Entry 4H26 (X-ray diffraction, 2.50 A resolution); this record covers chains B and C of the 3 polymer chains in the assembly.

[Chain B]
Protein: MHC class II antigen
Organism: Homo sapiens
UniProt: B8YAC7 (B8YAC7_HUMAN); residues 6-188 here correspond to UniProt positions 1-183 (UniProt number = residue number - 5)
Sequence (188 residues; numbered 3 to 190; the number before each row is that of its first residue):
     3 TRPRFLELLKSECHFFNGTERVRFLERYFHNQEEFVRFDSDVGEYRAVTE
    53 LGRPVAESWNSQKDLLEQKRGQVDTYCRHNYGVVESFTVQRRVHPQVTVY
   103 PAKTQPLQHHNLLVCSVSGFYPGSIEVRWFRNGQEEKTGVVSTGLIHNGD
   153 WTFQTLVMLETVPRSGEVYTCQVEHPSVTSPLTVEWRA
Cystine bridges: Cys15-Cys79, Cys117-Cys173
Construct notes: expression tag (3-5, 189-190); conflict Thr77 (Asn72 in B8YAC7)

[Chain C]
Protein: peptide
Sequence (11 residues; row label = number of the first residue in the row):
   306 QWIRVNIPKRI

[Interface between chain B and chain C]
Contacting residue pairs (28):
  Leu11(B) - Pro313(C)  hydrophobic
  Ser13(B) - Asn311(C)  hydrogen bond
  Phe26(B) - Asn311(C)
  Glu28(B) - Asn311(C)  hydrogen bond
  Tyr30(B) - Pro313(C)
  Tyr30(B) - Lys314(C)  hydrogen bond (side chain-backbone)
  Phe37(B) - Ile316(C)  hydrophobic
  Val57(B) - Ile316(C)  hydrophobic
  Trp61(B) - Lys314(C)
  Trp61(B) - Arg315(C)
  Trp61(B) - Ile316(C)  hydrophobic
  Gln64(B) - Lys314(C)  hydrogen bond
  Leu67(B) - Lys314(C)
  Lys71(B) - Asn311(C)
  Lys71(B) - Ile312(C)  hydrogen bond (side chain-backbone)
  Gln74(B) - Asn311(C)
  Thr77(B) - Arg309(C)  hydrogen bond (backbone-side chain)
  Tyr78(B) - Arg309(C)
  Tyr78(B) - Val310(C)
  Tyr78(B) - Asn311(C)
  His81(B) - Trp307(C)  hydrogen bond (side chain-backbone)
  His81(B) - Arg309(C)  hydrogen bond
  Asn82(B) - Ile308(C)
  Asn82(B) - Arg309(C)  hydrogen bond (side chain-backbone)
  Val85(B) - Gln306(C)
  Val85(B) - Trp307(C)
  Val85(B) - Ile308(C)  hydrophobic
  Val86(B) - Ile308(C)  hydrophobic

[In short]
The interface between chain B and chain C involves 18 residues on one side and 11 on the other, with 9
hydrogen bonds. Among the polar pairs are Ser13(B)-Asn311(C), Glu28(B)-Asn311(C) and Tyr30(B)-Lys314(C).
Chain B is MHC class II antigen (Homo sapiens) and chain C is peptide; the structure, TCR interaction with
peptide mimics of nickel offers structure insight to nickel contact allergy, was determined by X-ray
diffraction (same publication as 4H25 and 4H1L).
